PDB entry 5APM | electron microscopy, 4.30 A resolution (low resolution: residue-level contacts below are approximate; hydrogen-bond / salt-bridge calls are withheld) | chains A and B of the 3 polymer chains in the assembly

# Chain A
Name: VP1
Source organism: Human parechovirus 3
UniProt: D2IE17 (D2IE17_9PICO); residues 24-221 here correspond to UniProt positions 569-766 (UniProt number = residue number + 545)
Chain sequence (198 residues; each row starts with the number of its first residue):
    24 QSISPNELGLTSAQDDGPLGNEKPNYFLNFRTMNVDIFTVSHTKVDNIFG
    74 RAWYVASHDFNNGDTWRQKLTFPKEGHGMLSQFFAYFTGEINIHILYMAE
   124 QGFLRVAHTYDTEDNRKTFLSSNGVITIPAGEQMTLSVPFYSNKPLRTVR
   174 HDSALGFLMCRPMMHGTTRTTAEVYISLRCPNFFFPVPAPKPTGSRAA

# Chain B
Name: VP3
Source organism: Human parechovirus 3
UniProt: D2IE17 (D2IE17_9PICO); residues 20-256 here correspond to UniProt positions 309-545 (UniProt number = residue number + 289)
Chain sequence (237 residues; each row starts with the number of its first residue):
    20 TKYKWTRTKVDIAEGPGTMNMANVLSTTGAQSVALVGERAFYDPRTAGSK
    70 SRFDDMIKIAQLFSVMSDNTTPSSSSGIDKYGYFDWAATVAPQNMVHRNV
   120 VTLDQFPNLNLFMNTYSYFRGSLIIRLSIYASTFNRGRLRMGFFPNCTHD
   170 TQLELDNAIYTICDIGSDNSFELTIPYSFSTWMRKTHGHQLGLFQVEVLN
   220 RLTYNSSSPNKVHCIVQGRLGDDAKFFCPTGSLVSFQ

# Interface between chain A and chain B
Contacting residue pairs (94; chain A residue first):
  Ile26(A) - Asn188(B)
  Ile26(A) - Ser189(B)
  Ser27(A) - Asp187(B)
  Ser27(A) - Asn188(B)
  Pro28(A) - Arg145(B)
  Pro28(A) - Asn188(B)
  Pro28(A) - Ser189(B)
  Glu30(A) - Asp187(B)
  Gln37(A) - Asp241(B)
  Asn48(A) - Pro195(B)
  Tyr49(A) - Pro195(B)
  Phe50(A) - Thr193(B)
  Phe53(A) - Asp242(B)
  Arg54(A) - Asp242(B)
  Thr55(A) - Asp242(B)
  Met56(A) - Arg139(B)
  Asn57(A) - Lys244(B)
  Val58(A) - Arg139(B)
  Val58(A) - Trp201(B)
  His65(A) - Tyr135(B)
  His65(A) - Phe245(B)
  His65(A) - Cys247(B)
  Thr66(A) - Asp74(B)
  Thr66(A) - Met75(B)
  Thr66(A) - Ile76(B)
  Thr66(A) - Lys244(B)
  Thr66(A) - Phe245(B)
  Lys67(A) - Asp73(B)
  Lys67(A) - Asp74(B)
  Lys67(A) - Met75(B)
  Val68(A) - Phe72(B)
  Val68(A) - Asp73(B)
  Val68(A) - Asp74(B)
  Val68(A) - Met75(B)
  Asp69(A) - Asp73(B)
  Asn70(A) - Thr46(B)
  Asn70(A) - Thr47(B)
  Ile71(A) - Tyr135(B)
  Gly73(A) - Thr47(B)
  Arg74(A) - Leu44(B)
  Arg74(A) - Ser45(B)
  Arg74(A) - Pro248(B)
  Ala75(A) - Val43(B)
  Gly99(A) - Phe255(B)
  Gly101(A) - Leu252(B)
  Gly101(A) - Phe255(B)
  Met102(A) - Gly250(B)
  Met102(A) - Leu252(B)
  Leu103(A) - Thr134(B)
  Gln105(A) - Leu130(B)
  Gln105(A) - Asn133(B)
  Gln105(A) - Thr134(B)
  Gln105(A) - Gly250(B)
  Gln105(A) - Ser251(B)
  Gln105(A) - Leu252(B)
  Gln105(A) - Phe255(B)
  Tyr109(A) - Ile78(B)
  Glu113(A) - Tyr61(B)
  His117(A) - Leu44(B)
  Gln156(A) - Thr37(B)
  Gln156(A) - Asn39(B)
  Gln156(A) - Met40(B)
  Gln156(A) - Ala41(B)
  Met157(A) - Ala41(B)
  Thr158(A) - Val52(B)
  Thr158(A) - Ala53(B)
  Ser160(A) - Ser51(B)
  Ser160(A) - Val52(B)
  Ser160(A) - Val55(B)
  Pro162(A) - Gly56(B)
  Tyr198(A) - Val43(B)
  Arg202(A) - Gln50(B)
  Arg202(A) - Ser51(B)
  Asn205(A) - Tyr61(B)
  Asn205(A) - Pro63(B)
  Asn205(A) - Arg71(B)
  Phe207(A) - Thr65(B)
  Phe207(A) - Ser70(B)
  Phe207(A) - Arg71(B)
  Phe207(A) - Phe72(B)
  Phe208(A) - Ser70(B)
  Phe208(A) - Phe72(B)
  Phe208(A) - Met75(B)
  Pro211(A) - Phe72(B)
  Pro211(A) - Ile78(B)
  Ala212(A) - Ile78(B)
  Ser218(A) - Gln256(B)
  Arg219(A) - Asn129(B)
  Arg219(A) - Asn133(B)
  Arg219(A) - Val253(B)
  Arg219(A) - Gln256(B)
  Ala221(A) - Val253(B)
  Ala221(A) - Ser254(B)
  Ala221(A) - Gln256(B)
Also at the interface, not in a pair above, chain A (58 interface residues in all): Ser25, Asp39, Val63, Trp76, His100, Ser104, Phe106, Phe163, Cys203, Pro215, Thr216
Also at the interface, not in a pair above, chain B (60 interface residues in all): Leu54, Glu57, Phe60, Ser68, Ile143, Ser147, Phe190, Phe246

# In short
58 residues of chain A and 60 residues of chain B are in contact.
Chain A is VP1 and chain B is VP3, both from Human parechovirus 3; the structure, Multiple capsid-stabilizing
protein-RNA and protein-protein interactions revealed in a high-resolution structure of an emerging
picornavirus causing ..., was determined by electron microscopy.
